7YZ3 - chains A and B of the 3 polymer chains in the assembly; structure by X-ray diffraction, 1.80 A resolution.

Chain A:
Molecule: Tubulin alpha-1B chain
Organism: Bos taurus
UniProtKB: P81947 (TBA1B_BOVIN); residues 1-451 here = UniProt positions 1-451
Sequence (451 residues; numbered 1 to 451; the number before each row is that of its first residue):
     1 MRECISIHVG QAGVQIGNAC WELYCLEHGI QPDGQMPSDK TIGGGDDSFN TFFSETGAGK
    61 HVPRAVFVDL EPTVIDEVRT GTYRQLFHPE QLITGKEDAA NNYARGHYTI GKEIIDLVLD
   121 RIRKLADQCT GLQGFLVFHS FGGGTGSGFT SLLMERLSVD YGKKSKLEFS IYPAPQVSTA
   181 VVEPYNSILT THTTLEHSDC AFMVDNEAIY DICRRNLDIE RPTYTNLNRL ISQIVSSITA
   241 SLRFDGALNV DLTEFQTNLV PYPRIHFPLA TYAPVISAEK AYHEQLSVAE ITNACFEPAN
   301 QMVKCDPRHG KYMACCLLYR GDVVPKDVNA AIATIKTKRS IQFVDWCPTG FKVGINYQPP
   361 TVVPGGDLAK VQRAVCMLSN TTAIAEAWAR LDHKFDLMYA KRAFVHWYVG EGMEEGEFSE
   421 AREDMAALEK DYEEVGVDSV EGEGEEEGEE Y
Disordered / not traced: 438-451
Bound ions: Ca2+: Asp39, Thr41, Gly44, Glu55
Ligand contacts: GTP (guanosine-5'-triphosphate): Gly10, Gln11, Ala12, Gln15, Ile16, Asp69, Asp98, Ala99, Ala100, Asn101, Ser140, Gly142, Gly143, Gly144, Thr145, Gly146, Ile171, Pro173, Val177, Ser178, Thr179, Glu183, Asn206, Tyr224, Leu227, Asn228, Ile231

Chain B:
Molecule: Tubulin beta-2B chain
Organism: Bos taurus
UniProtKB: Q6B856 (TBB2B_BOVIN); residue numbers follow UniProt; this construct covers 1-445
Sequence (445 residues; each row starts with the number of its first residue):
     1 MREIVHIQAG QCGNQIGAKF WEVISDEHGI DPTGSYHGDS DLQLERINVY YNEATGNKYV
    61 PRAILVDLEP GTMDSVRSGP FGQIFRPDNF VFGQSGAGNN WAKGHYTEGA ELVDSVLDVV
   121 RKESESCDCL QGFQLTHSLG GGTGSGMGTL LISKIREEYP DRIMNTFSVM PSPKVSDTVV
   181 EPYNATLSVH QLVENTDETY CIDNEALYDI CFRTLKLTTP TYGDLNHLVS ATMSGVTTCL
   241 RFPGQLNADL RKLAVNMVPF PRLHFFMPGF APLTSRGSQQ YRALTVPELT QQMFDSKNMM
   301 AACDPRHGRY LTVAAIFRGR MSMKEVDEQM LNVQNKNSSY FVEWIPNNVK TAVCDIPPRG
   361 LKMSATFIGN STAIQELFKR ISEQFTAMFR RKAFLHWYTG EGMDEMEFTE AESNMNDLVS
   421 EYQQYQDATA DEQGEFEEEE GEDEA
Disordered / not traced: 432-445
Ligand contacts: GDP (guanosine-5'-diphosphate): Gly10, Gln11, Cys12, Gln15, Ile16, Asp67, Asn99, Ser138, Gly140, Gly141, Gly142, Thr143, Gly144, Val169, Pro171, Val175, Ser176, Glu181, Asn204, Leu207, Tyr222, Leu225, Asn226

How chain A and chain B interact:
Pairs across the interface (51; chain A residue first):
  Gln11(A) - Gln245(B)  hydrogen bond
  Lys96(A) - Met1(B)
  Lys96(A) - Cys129(B)
  Glu97(A) - Met1(B)
  Glu97(A) - Cys129(B)
  Glu97(A) - Arg162(B)  salt bridge
  Asp98(A) - Lys252(B)  salt bridge
  Ala100(A) - Arg251(B)
  Ala100(A) - Lys252(B)
  Ala100(A) - Val255(B)
  Asn101(A) - Lys252(B)
  Arg105(A) - Arg251(B)
  Pro175(A) - Asn347(B)
  Ser178(A) - Lys350(B)  hydrogen bond
  Thr179(A) - Gln245(B)
  Thr179(A) - Leu246(B)
  Thr179(A) - Asn256(B)  hydrogen bond (backbone-side chain)
  Ala180(A) - Asn256(B)
  Ala180(A) - Lys350(B)
  Val181(A) - Asn256(B)  hydrogen bond (backbone-side chain)
  Val181(A) - Ile345(B)  hydrophobic
  Val181(A) - Pro346(B)
  Val181(A) - Asn347(B)
  Val181(A) - Lys350(B)
  Arg221(A) - Met323(B)
  Arg221(A) - Asp327(B)  salt bridge
  Tyr224(A) - Gln245(B)  hydrogen bond
  Lys394(A) - Asn347(B)  hydrogen bond
  Leu397(A) - Glu343(B)
  Leu397(A) - Trp344(B)
  Leu397(A) - Ala430(B)  hydrophobic
  Met398(A) - Trp344(B)
  Met398(A) - Pro346(B)
  Lys401(A) - Phe260(B)
  Lys401(A) - Trp344(B)
  Lys401(A) - Thr429(B)  hydrogen bond (side chain-backbone)
  Lys401(A) - Ala430(B)
  Arg402(A) - Phe260(B)
  Ala403(A) - Pro259(B)
  Ala403(A) - Phe260(B)  hydrophobic
  Phe404(A) - Val255(B)
  Phe404(A) - Val258(B)
  Phe404(A) - Pro259(B)  hydrogen bond (backbone-backbone)
  Phe404(A) - Ile345(B)  hydrophobic
  His406(A) - Val258(B)
  His406(A) - Pro259(B)
  His406(A) - Phe260(B)
  His406(A) - Pro261(B)
  Trp407(A) - Ala254(B)  hydrophobic
  Trp407(A) - Val255(B)
  Trp407(A) - Val258(B)  hydrogen bond (side chain-backbone)
Interface residues without a listed pair, chain A (27 interface residues in all): Val182, Tyr210, Arg214, Glu220
Interface residues without a listed pair, chain B (31 interface residues in all): Asp128, Leu130, Thr312, Lys324, Asn348, Ala428, Asp431

Overview:
27 residues of chain A face 31 of chain B across their interface, with 9 hydrogen bonds and 3 salt bridges.
Polar pairs include Glu97(A)-Arg162(B), Asp98(A)-Lys252(B) and Arg221(A)-Asp327(B). Ligands of chain A: GTP.
Chain B binds GDP. Asp39(A), Thr41(A), Gly44(A) and Glu55(A) coordinate Ca2+.
Here chain A is Tubulin alpha-1B chain and chain B is Tubulin beta-2B chain, both from Bos taurus. Entry 7YZ3
(Molecular snapshots of drug release from tubulin: Apo state) was determined by X-ray diffraction, deposited
together with 7YYY, 7YYZ, 7YZ0, 7YZ1, 7YZ2, 7YZ5 and 7YZ6.
